9CZD - chains A and D of the 4 polymer chains in the assembly; structure by X-ray diffraction, 2.23 A resolution.

# Chain A
Molecule: Integrin alpha-V heavy chain
Source organism: Homo sapiens
UniProtKB: P06756 (ITAV_HUMAN); residues 1-595 here correspond to UniProt positions 31-625 (UniProt number = residue number + 30)
Amino-acid sequence (605 residues; numbered 1 to 605; the number before each row is that of its first residue):
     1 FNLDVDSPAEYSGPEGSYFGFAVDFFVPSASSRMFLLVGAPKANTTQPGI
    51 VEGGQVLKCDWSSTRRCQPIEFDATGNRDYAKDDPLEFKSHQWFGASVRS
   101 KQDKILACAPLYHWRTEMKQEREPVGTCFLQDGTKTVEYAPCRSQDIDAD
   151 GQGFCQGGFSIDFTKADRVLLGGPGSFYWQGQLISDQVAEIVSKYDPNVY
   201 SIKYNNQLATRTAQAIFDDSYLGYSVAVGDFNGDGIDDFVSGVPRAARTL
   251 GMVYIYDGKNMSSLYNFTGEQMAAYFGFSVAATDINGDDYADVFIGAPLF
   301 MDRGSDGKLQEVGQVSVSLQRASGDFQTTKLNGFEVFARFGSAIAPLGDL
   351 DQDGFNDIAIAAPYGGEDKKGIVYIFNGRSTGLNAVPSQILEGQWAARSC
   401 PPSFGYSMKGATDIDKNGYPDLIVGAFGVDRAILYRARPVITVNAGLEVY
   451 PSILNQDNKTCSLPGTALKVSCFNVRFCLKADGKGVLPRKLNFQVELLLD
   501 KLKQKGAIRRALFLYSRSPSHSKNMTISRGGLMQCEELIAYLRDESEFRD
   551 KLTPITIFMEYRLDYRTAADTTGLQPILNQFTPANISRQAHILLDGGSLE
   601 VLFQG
Disordered / not traced: 596-605
Differences from the reference sequence: conflict Cys400 (Met430 in P06756); expression tag (596-605)
Disulfide bonds: Cys59-Cys67, Cys108-Cys128, Cys142-Cys155, Cys461-Cys472, Cys478-Cys535
Covalent attachments: N-acetylglucosamine (NAG) linked to Asn44, Asn260; glycan linked to Asn266, Asn458
Ion coordination: Ca2+ site 1: Asp230, Asn232, Asp234, Ile236, Asp238; Ca2+ site 2: Asp284, Asn286, Asp288, Tyr290, Asp292; Ca2+ site 3: Asp349, Asp351, Asp353, Phe355, Asp357; Ca2+ site 4: Asp413, Asp415, Asn417, Tyr419, Asp421
Ligand contacts: A1A6H ((2S)-{5-fluoro-2-[(2S)-oxan-2-yl]phenyl}{(3R)-3-[4-(5,6,7,8-tetrahydro-1,8-naphthyridin-2-yl)butoxy]pyrrolidin-1-yl}acetic acid): Asp150, Phe177, Tyr178, Gln180, Thr212, Ala213, Ala215, Asp218

# Chain D
Molecule: 17E6 Fab heavy chain
Source organism: Mus musculus
Notes: antibody fragment or engineered binder
Amino-acid sequence (218 residues; row label = number of the first residue in the row):
     1 QVQLQQSGAELAEPGASVKMSCKASGYTFSSFWMHWVKQRPGQGLEWIGY
    51 INPNSGYTECNEIFRDKATMTADTSSSTAYMQLSGLTSEDSAVYYCASFL
   101 GRGAMDYWGQGTSVTVSSAKTTAPSVYPLAPVCGDTTGSSVTLGCLVKGY
   151 FPEPVTLTWNSGSLSAGVHTFPAVLQSSLYTLSSSVTVVASTWPSQSITC
   201 NVAHPASSTKVDKKIEPR
Disordered / not traced: 134-137, 218
Disulfide bonds: Cys22-Cys96, Cys145-Cys200

# Chain A / chain D interface
Pairs across the interface - 36 pairs, chain A then chain D:
  Glu117(A) - Gly101(D)
  Glu117(A) - Arg102(D)  salt bridge
  Met118(A) - Trp33(D)  hydrophobic
  Met118(A) - Phe99(D)  hydrophobic
  Ser144(A) - Ser31(D)
  Gln145(A) - Ser31(D)  hydrogen bond (backbone-backbone)
  Gln145(A) - Phe32(D)
  Gln145(A) - Trp33(D)  hydrogen bond (backbone-side chain)
  Gln145(A) - Asn52(D)  hydrogen bond (backbone-side chain)
  Gln145(A) - Phe99(D)  hydrogen bond (side chain-backbone)
  Gln145(A) - Leu100(D)
  Gln145(A) - Gly101(D)
  Asp146(A) - Ser30(D)
  Asp146(A) - Ser31(D)
  Asp146(A) - Asn52(D)
  Asp146(A) - Asn54(D)  hydrogen bond
  Gln152(A) - Ser31(D)  hydrogen bond
  Phe177(A) - Asn54(D)
  Asn198(A) - Arg102(D)  hydrogen bond (backbone-side chain)
  Val199(A) - Leu100(D)
  Tyr200(A) - Arg102(D)  hydrogen bond
  Ser201(A) - Phe32(D)
  Ile202(A) - Phe32(D)
  Lys203(A) - Tyr27(D)
  Lys203(A) - Phe32(D)
  Lys203(A) - Ser98(D)
  Lys203(A) - Phe99(D)  hydrogen bond (side chain-backbone)
  Lys203(A) - Asp106(D)  salt bridge
  Tyr204(A) - Gly26(D)
  Tyr204(A) - Tyr27(D)
  Asn205(A) - Gln1(D)  hydrogen bond
  Asn205(A) - Gly26(D)
  Gln207(A) - Thr28(D)  hydrogen bond
  Arg211(A) - Thr74(D)  hydrogen bond (side chain-backbone)
  Arg211(A) - Ser75(D)
  Thr212(A) - Asn54(D)  hydrogen bond
Interface residues without a listed pair, chain A (20 interface residues in all): Ile147, Lys194
Interface residues without a listed pair, chain D (21 interface residues in all): Val2, Ser77, Tyr107

# Overview
20 residues of chain A face 21 of chain D across their interface; the contacts include 13 hydrogen bonds and 2
salt bridges. Polar pairs include Glu117(A)-Arg102(D), Lys203(A)-Asp106(D) and Gln145(A)-Trp33(D). Chain A
binds compound A1A6H. Covalently linked N-acetylglucosamine: at Asn44(A) and Asn260(A).
Here chain A is Integrin alpha-V heavy chain (Homo sapiens) and chain D is 17E6 Fab heavy chain (Mus
musculus). Entry 9CZD (Crystal structure of integrin avb6 headpiece in complex with compound 30) was
determined by X-ray diffraction (same publication as 9CZ7, 9CZA and 9CZF).
